Entry 4XQJ (X-ray diffraction, 1.90 A resolution); this record covers chains A and B of the 3 polymer chains in the assembly.

Chain A:
Protein: Accessory gene regulator A
Organism: Staphylococcus aureus (strain COL)
Notes: fragment: LytTR domain
Reference sequence: Q5HEG2 (AGRA_STAAC); numbering as in UniProt (aligned over 140-238)
Sequence (99 residues; row label = number of the first residue in the row):
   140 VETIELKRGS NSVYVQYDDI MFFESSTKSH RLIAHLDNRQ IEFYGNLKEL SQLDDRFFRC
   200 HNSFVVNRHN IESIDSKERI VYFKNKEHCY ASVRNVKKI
Metal / ion sites: Ca2+: Asp193 (shared with 1 residue of chain F)
Reported in the primary citation:
  - binding site for the 12-nt DNA strand (chain B): His169, Asn201

Chain B:
Molecule: 12-nt DNA strand
Sequence (12 nucleotides; each row starts with the number of its first residue):
     5 ACAGTTAAGA AT

Interface between chain A and chain B:
Residue-residue contacts - 12 pairs, chain A then chain B:
  Ser164(A) with DA11(B), hydrogen bond to the phosphate
  His169(A) with DA12(B), base contact; DG13(B), hydrogen bond to the base; DA14(B), hydrogen bond to the base
  Asn185(A) with DA12(B), phosphate contact
  Leu186(A) with DA12(B), hydrogen bond to the phosphate
  Lys187(A) with DA12(B), hydrogen bond to the phosphate
  Arg198(A) with DA11(B), hydrogen bond to the phosphate; DA12(B), salt bridge to the phosphate
  Asn201(A) with DA11(B), sugar contact
  Ser202(A) with DA11(B), hydrogen bond to the phosphate
  Arg233(A) with DA5(B), base contact
Other interface residues (no listed pair), chain A (10 interface residues in all): Ser168
Other interface residues (no listed pair), chain B (7 interface residues in all): DC6, DT10

Overview:
Chain A and chain B form an interface of 10 and 7 residues respectively, with 7 hydrogen bonds and 1 salt
bridge. Polar pairs include His169(A)-DG13(B), His169(A)-DA14(B) and Ser164(A)-DA11(B). The paper reports a
binding site for the 12-nt DNA strand (chain B) at His169(A) and Asn201(A).
Chain A is Accessory gene regulator A (Staphylococcus aureus (strain COL)) and chain B is a 12-nt DNA strand;
the structure, Crystal structure of AgrA LytTR domain in complex with promoters, was determined by X-ray
diffraction together with 4XQQ, 4XQN, 4XXE, 4XYO and 4XYQ from the same study.
